4B3S - chains A and L of the 23 polymer chains in the assembly; structure by X-ray diffraction, 3.15 A resolution.

[Chain A]
Molecule: 16S ribosomal RNA
Organism: Thermus thermophilus HB8
Sequence (1521 nucleotides; each row starts with the number of its first residue; note: 44 numbers in that range are skipped by the numbering (no residue carries them; nothing is unmodelled there); a row labelled like 189A-189L holds insertion residues (189A, then the next letters in order)):
     1 UUGUUGGAGA GUUUGAUCCU GGCUCAGGGU GAACGCUGGC GGCGUGCCUA AGACAUGCAA
    61 GUCGUGCGGG CCG
    76 CGGGGUUUU
    88 ACUCCG
    96 UGGUCAGCGG CGGACGGGUG AGUAACGCGU GGGU
  129A G
   130 ACCUACCCGG AAGAGGGGGA CAACCCGGGG AAACUCGGGC UAAUCCCCCA UGUGGACCCG
189A-189L CCCCUUGGGGUG
   190 UGUCCAAAGG GCUUU
   216 GCCCGCUUCC GGAUGGGCCC GCGUCCCAUC AGCUAGUUGG UGGGGUAAUG GCCCACCAAG
   276 GCGACGACGG GUAGCCGGUC UGAGAGGAUG GCCGGCCACA GGGGCACUGA GACACGGGCC
   336 CCACUCCUAC GGGAGGCAGC AGUUAGGAAU CUUCCGCAAU GGGCGCAAGC CUGACGGAGC
   396 GACGCCGCUU GGAGGAAGAA GCCCUUCGGG GUGUAAACUC CUGA
   441 ACCCGGGACG AAACCCCC
   460 GA
   470 CGAGGGGA
   479 CUGACGGUAC CGGGGUAA
   498 UAGCGCCGGC CAACUCCGUG CCAGCAGCCG CGGUAAUACG GAGGGCGCGA GCGUUACCCG
   558 GAUUCACUGG GCGUAAAGGG CGUGUAGGCG GCCUGGGGCG UCCCAUGUGA AAGACCACGG
   618 CUCAACCGUG GGGGAGCGUG GGAUACGCUC AGGCUAGACG GUGGGAGAGG GUGGUGGAAU
   678 UCCCGGAGUA GCGGUGAAAU GCGCAGAUAC CGGGAGGAAC GCCGAUGGCG AAGGCAGCCA
   738 CCUGGUCCAC CCGUGACGCU GAGGCGCGAA AGCGUGGGGA GCAAACCGGA UUAGAUACCC
   798 GGGUAGUCCA CGCCCUAAAC GAUGCGCGCU AGGUCUCUGG GUCU
   848 CCUGGGGGCC GAAGCUAACG CGUUAAGCGC GCCGCCUGGG GAGUACGGCC GCAAGGCUGA
   908 AACUCAAAGG AAUUGACGGG GGCCCGCACA AGCGGUGGAG CAUGUGGUUU AAUUCGAAGC
   968 AACGCGAAGA ACCUUACCAG GCCUUGACAU GCUA
 1001A G
  1002 GGAACCCGGG UGAAAGCCUG GGGUGCCCC
1030A-1030D GCGA
  1031 GGGGAGCCCU AGCACAGGUG CUGCAUGGCC GUCGUCAGCU CGUGCCGUGA GGUGUUGGGU
  1091 UAAGUCCCGC AACGAGCGCA ACCCCCGCCG UUAGUUGCCA GCGGUUCGGC CGGGCACUCU
  1151 AACGGGACUG CCCGCG
  1168 AAAGCGGGAG GAAGGAGGGG ACGACGUCUG GUCAGCAUGG CCCUUACGGC CUGGGCGACA
  1228 CACGUGCUAC AAUGCCCACU ACAAAGCGAU GCCACCCGGC AACGGGGAGC UAAUCGCAAA
  1288 AAGGUGGGCC CAGUUCGGAU UGGGGUCUGC AACCCGACCC CAUGAAGCCG GAAUCGCUAG
  1348 UAAUCGCGGA UCAGCC
 1363A A
  1364 UGCCGCGGUG AAUACGUUCC CGGGCCUUGU ACACACCGCC CGUCACGCCA UGGGAGCGGG
  1424 CUCUACCCGA AGUCGCCGG
1442A-1442B GA
  1443 GCCUA
  1452 C
  1456 GGGCAGGCGC CGAGGGUAGG GCCCGUGACU GGGGCGAAGU CGUAACAAGG UAGCUGUACC
  1516 GGAAGGUGCG GCUGGAUCAC CUCCUUUCU
Disordered / not traced: 1-4, 1534-1540
Metal / ion sites: Mg2+ site 1: U12, G22; Mg2+ site 2: U12, C526, G527, A914; Mg2+ site 3: G15, U920; Mg2+ site 4 near G21 (its only coordinating residue here); Mg2+ site 5: C48, G115; Mg2+ site 6 near A53 (its only coordinating residue here); Mg2+ site 7: C58, U387; Mg2+ site 8: A59, U387; Mg2+ site 9: G61, U62, G105; Mg2+ site 10: G69, G70, U99; Mg2+ site 11: A116, G117, G289; Mg2+ site 12: C121, G124, U125, G236; 100 more Mg2+ sites not listed; 12 more K+ sites not listed
Ligand contacts: RPO ((1R,2R,3S,4R,6S)-4,6-diamino-2-{[3-O-(2,6-diamino-2,6-dideoxy-beta-L-idopyranosyl)-beta-D-ribofuranosyl]oxy}-3-hydroxycyclohexyl 2-amino-4-O-benzyl-2-deoxy-alpha-D-glucopyranoside): G1405, U1406, C1407, A1408, C1409, G1489, C1490, G1491, A1492, A1493, G1494, U1495, C1496
What the authors report for this chain:
  - mutagenesis - A1408G, G1491C: decreased binding to RPO
  - binding site for RPO: A1408, A1492

[Chain L]
Molecule: 30S ribosomal protein S12
Organism: Thermus thermophilus HB8
UniProtKB: Q5SHN3 (RS12_THET8); residues 0-131 here correspond to UniProt positions 1-132 (UniProt number = residue number + 1)
Chain sequence (132 residues; row label = number of the first residue in the row; numbering starts at 0):
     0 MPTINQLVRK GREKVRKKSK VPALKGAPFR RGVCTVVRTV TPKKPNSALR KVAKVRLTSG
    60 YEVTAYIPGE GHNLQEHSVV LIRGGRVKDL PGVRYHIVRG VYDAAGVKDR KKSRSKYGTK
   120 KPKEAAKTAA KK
Disordered / not traced: 0, 126-131
Metal / ion sites: Mg2+ site 1: Thr40 (shared with G1491(A) of chain A); Mg2+ site 2: Pro44 (shared with C518(A), G530(A) of chain A; 1 residue of chain W)
UniProt features mapped onto this chain:
  - modified residue: Asp88 (3-methylthioaspartic acid)

[How chain A and chain L interact]
Contacting residue pairs - 131 pairs, chain A then chain L:
  U24(A) - Lys19(L)  salt bridge to the phosphate
  A32(A) - Pro27(L)  base contact
  A33(A) - Pro27(L)  base contact
  A33(A) - Phe28(L)  base contact
  C34(A) - Phe28(L)  sugar contact
  C34(A) - Val97(L)  sugar contact
  C34(A) - Val100(L)  phosphate contact
  G35(A) - Val100(L)  sugar contact
  G35(A) - Ser114(L)  hydrogen bond to the sugar
  G35(A) - Gly117(L)  sugar contact
  C36(A) - Arg113(L)  hydrogen bond to the sugar
  C36(A) - Ser114(L)  sugar contact
  C36(A) - Thr118(L)  sugar contact
  C36(A) - Lys119(L)  salt bridge to the phosphate
  C36(A) - Lys120(L)  hydrogen bond to the phosphate
  U37(A) - Lys119(L)  salt bridge to the phosphate
  U37(A) - Lys120(L)  hydrogen bond to the phosphate
  U49(A) - Lys24(L)  sugar contact
  C241(A) - Arg15(L)  hydrogen bond to the sugar
  G302(A) - Lys13(L)  salt bridge to the phosphate
  A303(A) - Lys13(L)  phosphate contact
  G362(A) - Lys24(L)  hydrogen bond to the sugar
  G362(A) - Arg29(L)  hydrogen bond to the sugar
  G362(A) - Arg30(L)  salt bridge to the phosphate
  G362(A) - Thr57(L)  phosphate contact
  A363(A) - Lys24(L)  base contact
  A363(A) - Ala26(L)  base contact
  A363(A) - Pro27(L)  base contact
  A363(A) - Phe28(L)  base contact
  A363(A) - Arg29(L)  salt bridge to the phosphate
  A363(A) - Arg30(L)  salt bridge to the phosphate
  A363(A) - Thr57(L)  hydrogen bond to the phosphate
  A363(A) - Leu80(L)  sugar contact
  A363(A) - Tyr101(L)  sugar contact
  A364(A) - Lys24(L)  base contact
  G500(A) - Lys120(L)  sugar contact
  C501(A) - Arg113(L)  salt bridge to the phosphate
  C501(A) - Ser114(L)  phosphate contact
  C501(A) - Lys120(L)  salt bridge to the phosphate
  G502(A) - Lys111(L)  phosphate contact
  G502(A) - Ser112(L)  phosphate contact
  G502(A) - Arg113(L)  hydrogen bond to the phosphate
  G502(A) - Ser114(L)  hydrogen bond to the phosphate
  G502(A) - Lys115(L)  hydrogen bond to the phosphate
  C503(A) - Ser112(L)  hydrogen bond to the phosphate
  C503(A) - Lys115(L)  salt bridge to the phosphate
  C518(A) - Pro44(L)  base contact
  C518(A) - Ser46(L)  hydrogen bond to the phosphate
  C519(A) - Ser46(L)  hydrogen bond to the phosphate
  C519(A) - Ala47(L)  phosphate contact
  A520(A) - Ala47(L)  phosphate contact
  A520(A) - Leu48(L)  hydrogen bond to the phosphate
  A520(A) - Glu69(L)  hydrogen bond to the sugar
  G521(A) - Asn45(L)  base contact
  G521(A) - Arg49(L)  hydrogen bond to the base
  G521(A) - Lys50(L)  phosphate contact
  G521(A) - Gly68(L)  phosphate contact
  G521(A) - Glu69(L)  phosphate contact
  C522(A) - Asn45(L)  hydrogen bond to the base
  C522(A) - Arg49(L)  base contact
  C522(A) - Tyr65(L)  hydrogen bond to the phosphate
  C522(A) - Pro67(L)  phosphate contact
  C522(A) - Gly68(L)  hydrogen bond to the phosphate
  C522(A) - Asp88(L)  base contact
  C522(A) - Tyr116(L)  phosphate contact
  A523(A) - Arg49(L)  base contact
  A523(A) - Val86(L)  base contact
  A523(A) - Lys87(L)  base contact
  A523(A) - Asp88(L)  base contact
  A523(A) - Tyr116(L)  phosphate contact
  C525(A) - Lys87(L)  salt bridge to the phosphate
  G527(A) - Asn45(L)  base contact
  G527(A) - Asp88(L)  base contact
  C528(A) - Asn45(L)  hydrogen bond to the base
  G529(A) - Asn45(L)  hydrogen bond to the base
  G529(A) - Ser46(L)  hydrogen bond to the base
  G529(A) - Ala47(L)  base contact
  G537(A) - Glu69(L)  sugar contact
  G537(A) - Arg109(L)  salt bridge to the phosphate
  G538(A) - Arg109(L)  salt bridge to the phosphate
  G538(A) - Lys110(L)  hydrogen bond to the phosphate
  G538(A) - Lys111(L)  hydrogen bond to the phosphate
  A539(A) - Lys110(L)  salt bridge to the phosphate
  A539(A) - Lys111(L)  hydrogen bond to the base
  G550(A) - Lys115(L)  sugar contact
  U551(A) - Arg82(L)  sugar contact
  U552(A) - Pro27(L)  hydrogen bond to the sugar
  U552(A) - Arg82(L)  hydrogen bond to the sugar
  U552(A) - Gly83(L)  phosphate contact
  A553(A) - Val20(L)  phosphate contact
  A553(A) - Gly25(L)  hydrogen bond to the sugar
  A553(A) - Ala26(L)  sugar contact
  A553(A) - Pro27(L)  sugar contact
  C554(A) - Ser18(L)  hydrogen bond to the phosphate
  C555(A) - Lys16(L)  phosphate contact
  C556(A) - Lys16(L)  salt bridge to the phosphate
  C562(A) - Arg11(L)  base contact
  C562(A) - Glu12(L)  hydrogen bond to the sugar
  A563(A) - Arg11(L)  hydrogen bond to the base
  C564(A) - Leu6(L)  sugar contact
  C564(A) - Arg11(L)  salt bridge to the phosphate
  G567(A) - Pro1(L)  base contact
  G567(A) - Arg11(L)  hydrogen bond to the base
  G568(A) - Pro1(L)  base contact
  G585(A) - Asn4(L)  sugar contact
  C879(A) - Thr2(L)  base contact
  C880(A) - Thr2(L)  hydrogen bond to the phosphate
  C880(A) - Asn4(L)  hydrogen bond to the phosphate
  C880(A) - Gln5(L)  phosphate contact
  C880(A) - Arg8(L)  salt bridge to the phosphate
  G881(A) - Gln5(L)  hydrogen bond to the phosphate
  G881(A) - Arg8(L)  salt bridge to the phosphate
  G881(A) - Lys9(L)  salt bridge to the phosphate
  C882(A) - Pro1(L)  base contact
  C882(A) - Lys9(L)  salt bridge to the phosphate
  U884(A) - Arg11(L)  base contact
  A908(A) - Lys17(L)  salt bridge to the phosphate
  A909(A) - Lys17(L)  salt bridge to the phosphate
  C910(A) - Arg93(L)  salt bridge to the phosphate
  U911(A) - Gly91(L)  phosphate contact
  U911(A) - Arg93(L)  salt bridge to the phosphate
  C912(A) - Lys42(L)  phosphate contact
  C912(A) - Pro90(L)  phosphate contact
  A913(A) - Lys42(L)  salt bridge to the phosphate
  C1411(A) - Lys53(L)  hydrogen bond to the phosphate
  C1412(A) - Lys53(L)  salt bridge to the phosphate
  C1490(A) - Pro90(L)  sugar contact
  G1491(A) - Lys42(L)  sugar contact
  A1492(A) - Lys42(L)  phosphate contact
  A1492(A) - Lys43(L)  hydrogen bond to the phosphate
  A1492(A) - Ser46(L)  hydrogen bond to the base
Interface residues without a listed pair, chain A (63 interface residues in all): C526, A914, A1413
Interface residues without a listed pair, chain L (71 interface residues in all): Ile3, Val14, Arg37, Thr40, Pro41, Glu61, Gly70, Arg85, Asp108

[Summary]
Chain A and chain L form an interface of 63 and 71 residues respectively, with 39 hydrogen bonds and 26 salt
bridges. Polar contacts include G521(A)-Arg49(L), C522(A)-Asn45(L) and C528(A)-Asn45(L). Ligands of chain A:
compound RPO. The paper reports a binding site for RPO at A1408(A) and A1492(A); A1408G and G1491C of chain A
reduce binding to RPO.
Here chain A is 16S ribosomal RNA and chain L is 30S ribosomal protein S12, both from Thermus thermophilus
HB8. Entry 4B3S (Crystal structure of the 30S ribosome in complex with compound 37) was determined by X-ray
diffraction (same publication as 4B3M, 4B3R and 4B3T).
